3MXA - chains A and C of the 5 polymer chains in the assembly; structure by X-ray diffraction, 2.30 A resolution.

[Chain A]
Name: scV3V2(G19S)
Organism: Chlamydomonas reinhardtii
Notes: engineered mutation(s): G19S
Chain sequence (362 residues; each row starts with the number of its first residue; note: 1 number in that range is skipped by the numbering (no residue carries it; nothing is unmodelled there); numbering starts at 0):
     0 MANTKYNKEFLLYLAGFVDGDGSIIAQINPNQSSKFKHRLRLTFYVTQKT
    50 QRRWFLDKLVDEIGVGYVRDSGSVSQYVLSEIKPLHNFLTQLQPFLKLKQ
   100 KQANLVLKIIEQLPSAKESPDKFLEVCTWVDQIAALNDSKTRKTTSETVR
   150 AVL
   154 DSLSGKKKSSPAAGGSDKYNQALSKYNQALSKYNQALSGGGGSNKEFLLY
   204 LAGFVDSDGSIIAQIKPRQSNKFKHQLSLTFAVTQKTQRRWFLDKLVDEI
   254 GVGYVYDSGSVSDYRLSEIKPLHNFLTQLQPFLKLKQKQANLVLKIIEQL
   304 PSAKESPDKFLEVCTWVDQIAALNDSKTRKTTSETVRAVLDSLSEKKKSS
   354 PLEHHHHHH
Not modelled in the structure: 0-1, 154-195, 346-362
Ion coordination: Mn2+ site 1: Gly19, Asp211 (shared with 1 residue of chain D; 1 residue of chain E); Mn2+ site 2: Asp20, Ser210 (shared with DC514(C) of chain C; 1 residue of chain F); Mn2+ site 3: Asp20, Asp211 (shared with DC514(C) of chain C; 1 residue of chain D; 1 residue of chain E; 1 residue of chain F)

[Chain C]
Molecule: 14-nt DNA strand
Sequence (14 nucleotides; row label = number of the first residue in the row):
   501 TTGTTCTCAGGTAC
Ion coordination: Mn2+ site 1: DC514 (shared with Asp20(A), Ser210(A) of chain A; 1 residue of chain F)

[How chain A and chain C interact]
Pairs across the interface (38; chain A residue first):
  Asp20(A) - DC514(C)  phosphate contact
  Thr46(A) - DC514(C)  sugar contact
  Gln47(A) - DC514(C)  hydrogen bond to the phosphate
  Lys48(A) - DA513(C)  salt bridge to the phosphate
  Lys48(A) - DC514(C)  hydrogen bond to the phosphate
  Arg51(A) - DC514(C)  salt bridge to the phosphate
  Val73(A) - DA513(C)  base contact
  Val73(A) - DC514(C)  base contact
  Arg221(A) - DT502(C)  base contact
  Arg221(A) - DG503(C)  hydrogen bond to the base
  Arg221(A) - DT504(C)  base contact
  Ser223(A) - DT501(C)  sugar contact
  Ser223(A) - DT502(C)  base contact
  Asn224(A) - DT502(C)  phosphate contact
  Lys225(A) - DT501(C)  sugar contact
  Lys225(A) - DT502(C)  hydrogen bond to the phosphate
  Gln229(A) - DT502(C)  sugar contact
  Gln229(A) - DG503(C)  hydrogen bond to the phosphate
  Gln229(A) - DT504(C)  base contact
  Tyr257(A) - DT505(C)  phosphate contact
  Tyr259(A) - DT505(C)  sugar contact
  Tyr259(A) - DC506(C)  hydrogen bond to the phosphate
  Tyr259(A) - DT507(C)  phosphate contact
  Ser261(A) - DT507(C)  sugar contact
  Ser261(A) - DC508(C)  hydrogen bond to the phosphate
  Arg268(A) - DT507(C)  base contact
  Arg268(A) - DC508(C)  base contact
  Ser270(A) - DT504(C)  phosphate contact
  Glu271(A) - DT504(C)  phosphate contact
  Glu271(A) - DT505(C)  phosphate contact
  Ile272(A) - DT504(C)  hydrogen bond to the phosphate
  Lys307(A) - DT502(C)  hydrogen bond to the phosphate
  Lys307(A) - DG503(C)  salt bridge to the phosphate
  Asp328(A) - DA513(C)  sugar contact
  Lys330(A) - DG511(C)  sugar contact
  Lys330(A) - DT512(C)  hydrogen bond to the phosphate
  Lys330(A) - DA513(C)  salt bridge to the phosphate
  Thr331(A) - DG510(C)  sugar contact
Also at the interface, not in a pair above, chain A (27 interface residues in all): Ser210, Leu230, Asp260, Asp266, Leu303

[Overview]
27 residues of chain A face 13 of chain C across their interface; the contacts include 10 hydrogen bonds and 4
salt bridges. Polar contacts include Arg221(A)-DG503(C), Gln47(A)-DC514(C) and Lys48(A)-DC514(C). The Mn2+
site 1 is built by Gly19(A) and Asp211(A).
Chain A is scV3V2(G19S) (Chlamydomonas reinhardtii) and chain C is a 14-nt DNA strand; the structure,
Molecular basis of engineered meganuclease targeting of the endogenous human RAG1 locus, was determined by
X-ray diffraction together with 3MX9, 3MXB and 2XE0 from the same study.
